5DQZ - chains B and E of the 8 polymer chains in the assembly; structure by X-ray diffraction, 2.70 A resolution.

== Chain B ==
Protein: CRISPR-associated endonuclease Cas1
Source organism: Escherichia coli K12
Notes: EC 3.1.-.-
UniProtKB: Q46896 (CAS1_ECOLI); residue numbers follow UniProt; this construct covers 1-305
Amino-acid sequence (305 residues; each row starts with the number of its first residue):
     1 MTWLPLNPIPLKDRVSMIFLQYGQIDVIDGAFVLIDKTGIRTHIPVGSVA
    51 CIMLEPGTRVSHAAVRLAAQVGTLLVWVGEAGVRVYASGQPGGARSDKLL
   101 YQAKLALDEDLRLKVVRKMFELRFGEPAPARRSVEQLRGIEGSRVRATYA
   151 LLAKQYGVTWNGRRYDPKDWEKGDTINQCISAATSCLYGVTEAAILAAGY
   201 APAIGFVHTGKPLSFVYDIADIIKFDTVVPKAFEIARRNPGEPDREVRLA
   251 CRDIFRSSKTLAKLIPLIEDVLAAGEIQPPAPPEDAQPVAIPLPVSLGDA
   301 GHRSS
Not modelled in the structure: 1, 169-171
UniProt features mapped onto this chain:
  - binding site (Mg(2+)): Glu-141, His-208, Asp-221
  - mutagenesis: Tyr-22 (Y22A: Slightly decreased spacer acquisition in vivo; Y22F: Nearly wild-type spacer acquisition in vivo), Arg-41 (R41E: Dramatically decreased spacer acquisition in vivo), Arg-59 (R59A: Loss of spacer acquisition in vivo, decreased protospacer binding; R59D: Dramatically decreased spacer acquisition in vitro, 250-fold decreased affinity for protospacer DNA), Arg-66 (R66D: Dramatically decreased spacer acquisition in vitro, 250-fold decreased affinity for protospacer DNA; R66E: Dramatically decreased spacer acquisition in vivo), Arg-84 (R84A: Decreased spacer acquisition in vivo; R84E: Dramatically decreased spacer acquisition in vivo), Glu-141 (E141A: No cleavage of any substrates, no restoration of UV or mitomycin C (MMC) resistance. Loss of spacer acquisition in vivo), Tyr-149 (Y149A: No effect on in vitro protospacer integration), Tyr-165 (Y165A: No effect on in vitro protospacer integration. Alone significantly decreased protospacer acquisition in vivo ...), Trp-170 (W170A: Alone significantly decreased protospacer acquisition in vivo. Decreased protospacer binding; in association with A-170), Thr-184 (T184A: No cleavage of any substrates), Tyr-188 (Y188A: Partial inhibition of cleavage. No effect on in vitro protospacer integration. Significantly decreased protospacer acquisition in vivo), His-208 (H208A: No cleavage of any substrates, no restoration of UV or MMC resistance. Loss of spacer acquisition in vivo), 13 further mutagenesis entries in UniProt
What the authors report for this chain:
  - binding site for the 36-nt DNA strand: Arg-138, Tyr-165, Trp-170, His-208, Lys-211, Tyr-217
  - specificity-determining residues: Arg-138, Tyr-165, Lys-211
  - mutagenesis - Y165A/W170A, Y165A/Y217A: decreased binding to the 36-nt DNA strand
  - catalytic residues: Glu-141, His-208, Asp-221
  - conformationally variable residues (order/disorder transition): Gln-278 to Ser-305

== Chain E ==
Protein: CRISPR-associated endoribonuclease Cas2
Source organism: Escherichia coli K12
Notes: EC 3.1.-.-
UniProtKB: P45956 (CAS2_ECOLI); residues 1-94 here = UniProt positions 1-94
Amino-acid sequence (94 residues; each row starts with the number of its first residue):
     1 MSMLVVVTENVPPRLRGRLAIWLLEVRAGVYVGDVSAKIREMIWEQIAGL
    51 AEEGNVVMAWATNTETGFEFQTFGLNRRTPVDLDGLRLVSFLPV
UniProt features mapped onto this chain:
  - mutagenesis: Glu-9 (E9A/R: No effect on spacer acquisition, Cas1-Cas2 complex formation or CRISPR DNA-binding by complex), Asn-10 (N10A: No effect on spacer acquisition), Arg-14 to Arg-16 (No in vivspacer acquisition, significantly decreased protospacer binding), Arg-14 (R14A: Slight decrease in spacer acquisition), Arg-16 (R16A: Slight decrease in spacer acquisition; R16E: Dramatically decreased spacer acquisition in vivo), Arg-18 (R18A: Very little spacer acquisition), Arg-27 (R27A: Slight decrease in spacer acquisition), Lys-38 to Arg-40 (Very little in vivo spacer acquisition), Glu-65 (E65A: No effect on spacer acquisition; E65R: Slight decrease in spacer acquisition, Cas1-Cas2 complex formation or CRISPR DNA-binding by complex. Loss of spacer acquisition; when associated with R-84), Arg-77 to Arg-78 (No spacer acquisition, significantly decreased protospacer binding), Arg-77 (R77E: No change in spacer acquisition in vivo), Arg-78 (R78E: Dramatically decreased spacer acquisition in vivo), 2 further mutagenesis entries in UniProt
What the authors report for this chain:
  - mutagenesis - R14A/R16A: decreased binding to the 36-nt DNA strand

== Interface between chain B and chain E ==
Pairs across the interface - 30 pairs, chain B then chain E:
  Thr-2(B) / Arg-14(E)
  Leu-4(B) / Arg-18(E)  hydrogen bond (backbone-side chain)
  Leu-4(B) / Glu-45(E)
  Leu-4(B) / Gln-46(E)
  Pro-5(B) / Arg-18(E)
  Pro-5(B) / Gln-46(E)  hydrogen bond (backbone-side chain)
  Leu-6(B) / Arg-18(E)
  Leu-6(B) / Trp-22(E)  hydrophobic
  Ile-9(B) / Trp-22(E)
  Ile-9(B) / Ile-39(E)  hydrophobic
  Pro-10(B) / Ile-39(E)
  Asp-13(B) / Met-1(E)
  Asp-13(B) / Ser-36(E)  hydrogen bond
  Asp-13(B) / Ile-39(E)
  Asp-29(B) / Pro-13(E)
  Asp-29(B) / Arg-14(E)
  Asp-29(B) / Gly-17(E)
  Gly-30(B) / Ile-21(E)
  Ala-31(B) / Gly-17(E)
  Ala-31(B) / Ala-20(E)  hydrophobic
  Pro-45(B) / Ala-20(E)
  Pro-45(B) / Ile-21(E)
  Pro-45(B) / Trp-22(E)
  Val-46(B) / Ile-21(E)  hydrogen bond (backbone-backbone)
  Gly-47(B) / Ile-21(E)  hydrogen bond (backbone-backbone)
  Ser-48(B) / Ile-21(E)
  Ser-48(B) / Trp-22(E)  hydrogen bond (side chain-backbone)
  Leu-67(B) / Ile-21(E)  hydrophobic
  Leu-297(B) / Lys-38(E)
  Leu-297(B) / Met-42(E)  hydrophobic
Also at the interface, not in a pair above, chain B (21 interface residues in all): Trp-3, Asn-7, His-43, Ile-44, Val-71
Also at the interface, not in a pair above, chain E (17 interface residues in all): Leu-23, Gly-49, Leu-50

== Summary ==
21 residues of chain B face 17 of chain E across their interface, with 6 hydrogen bonds. Polar pairs include
Leu-4(B)/Arg-18(E), Pro-5(B)/Gln-46(E) and Asp-13(B)/Ser-36(E). From the paper: catalytic residues Glu-141(B),
His-208(B) and Asp-221(B); Y165A/W170A and Y165A/Y217A of chain B reduce binding to the 36-nt DNA strand.
Here chain B is CRISPR-associated endonuclease Cas1 and chain E is CRISPR-associated endoribonuclease Cas2,
both from Escherichia coli K12. Entry 5DQZ (Crystal Structure of Cas-DNA-PAM complex) was determined by X-ray
diffraction together with 5DLJ, 5DQT and 5DQU from the same study.
